Entry 5K4G (X-ray diffraction, 1.60 A resolution); this record covers chains A and B.

Chain A (and B):
Molecule: L-asparaginase
From: Wolinella succinogenes (strain ATCC 29543 / DSM 1740 / LMG 7466 / NCTC 11488 / FDC 602W)
Notes: EC 3.5.1.1; chain B of this document is another copy of the same molecule, construct and numbering; everything in this record applies to it too
Reference sequence: P50286 (ASPG_WOLSU); residue numbers follow UniProt; this construct covers 1-330
Sequence (330 residues; row label = number of the first residue in the row):
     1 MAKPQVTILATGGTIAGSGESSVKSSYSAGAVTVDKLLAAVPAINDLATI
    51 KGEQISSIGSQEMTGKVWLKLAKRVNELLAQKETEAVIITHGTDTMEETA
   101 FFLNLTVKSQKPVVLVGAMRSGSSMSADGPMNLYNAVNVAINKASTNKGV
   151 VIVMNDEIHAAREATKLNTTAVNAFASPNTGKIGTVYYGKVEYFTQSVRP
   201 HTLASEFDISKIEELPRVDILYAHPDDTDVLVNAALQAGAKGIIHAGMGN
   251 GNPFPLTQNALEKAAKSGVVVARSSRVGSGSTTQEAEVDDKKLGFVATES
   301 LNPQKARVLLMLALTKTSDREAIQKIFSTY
Not modelled in the structure: 1-2
Ligand contacts: aspartic acid (ASP): Gly59, Ser60, Gln61, Gly92, Thr93, Asp94, Ala118, Met119, Lys166
Swiss-Prot annotation at these positions:
  - active site: Thr14 (O-isoaspartyl threonine intermediate)
  - binding site (substrate): Thr93, Asp94
Reported in the primary citation:
  - conformationally variable residues (loop rearrangement): Gly12 to Ala39
  - binding site for aspartic acid: Ser60, Gln61, Thr93, Asp94, Glu287
  - specificity-determining residues: Ser121
  - specificity-determining residues: Thr14, Tyr27 (proposed by the authors, not directly observed)

How chain A and chain B interact:
Contacting residue pairs (106; chain A residue first):
  Gln61(A) - Met248(B)
  Gln61(A) - Asn252(B)
  Gln61(A) - Pro253(B)
  Gln61(A) - Phe254(B)
  Gln61(A) - Glu287(B)  hydrogen bond
  Glu62(A) - Phe254(B)
  Glu62(A) - Pro255(B)
  Met63(A) - Pro225(B)
  Met63(A) - Asp226(B)  hydrogen bond (backbone-backbone)
  Met63(A) - Phe254(B)
  Thr64(A) - Asp226(B)
  Gly65(A) - Asp226(B)  hydrogen bond (backbone-side chain)
  Trp68(A) - Pro225(B)  hydrophobic
  Asp94(A) - Met248(B)
  Asp94(A) - Gly249(B)
  Asp94(A) - Asn252(B)  hydrogen bond
  Asp94(A) - Arg276(B)  hydrogen bond (backbone-side chain)
  Thr95(A) - Pro225(B)
  Thr95(A) - Met248(B)
  Thr95(A) - Arg276(B)
  Glu98(A) - His224(B)
  Glu98(A) - Pro225(B)
  Glu98(A) - Arg276(B)  salt bridge
  Lys166(A) - Gly249(B)
  Lys166(A) - Val277(B)
  Leu167(A) - Val277(B)
  Leu167(A) - Gly278(B)
  Leu167(A) - Ser279(B)  hydrogen bond (backbone-side chain)
  Asn168(A) - Val277(B)
  Asn168(A) - Ser279(B)  hydrogen bond
  Asn168(A) - Gly280(B)
  Thr169(A) - Gly249(B)
  Thr169(A) - Asn250(B)
  Thr169(A) - Ser275(B)
  Thr169(A) - Val277(B)
  Thr169(A) - Ser279(B)  hydrogen bond (backbone-backbone)
  Thr169(A) - Gly280(B)
  Thr169(A) - Ser281(B)  hydrogen bond (side chain-backbone)
  Thr170(A) - Asn250(B)
  Arg217(A) - Thr228(B)  hydrogen bond
  Arg217(A) - Val230(B)
  Asp219(A) - Thr228(B)
  Ile220(A) - Tyr222(B)  hydrophobic
  Ile220(A) - His224(B)
  Tyr222(A) - Ile220(B)  hydrophobic
  Tyr222(A) - Tyr222(B)  hydrophobic
  Tyr222(A) - Pro303(B)
  Tyr222(A) - Gln304(B)  hydrogen bond
  His224(A) - Ile220(B)
  His224(A) - Arg307(B)  hydrogen bond
  Pro225(A) - Met63(B)
  Pro225(A) - Trp68(B)  hydrophobic
  Pro225(A) - Thr95(B)
  Pro225(A) - Glu98(B)
  Pro225(A) - Arg307(B)  hydrogen bond (backbone-side chain)
  Asp226(A) - Met63(B)  hydrogen bond (backbone-backbone)
  Asp226(A) - Thr64(B)
  Asp226(A) - Gly65(B)  hydrogen bond (side chain-backbone)
  Asp226(A) - Arg307(B)
  Thr228(A) - Arg217(B)  hydrogen bond
  Thr228(A) - Asp219(B)
  Val230(A) - Arg217(B)
  Val230(A) - Ala234(B)
  Val230(A) - Ala238(B)  hydrophobic
  Leu231(A) - Leu231(B)
  Leu231(A) - Ala234(B)  hydrophobic
  Ala234(A) - Val230(B)
  Ala234(A) - Ala234(B)  hydrophobic
  Ala238(A) - Val230(B)  hydrophobic
  Met248(A) - Gln61(B)
  Met248(A) - Asp94(B)
  Met248(A) - Thr95(B)
  Gly249(A) - Asp94(B)
  Gly249(A) - Lys166(B)
  Gly249(A) - Thr169(B)
  Asn250(A) - Thr169(B)
  Asn250(A) - Thr170(B)
  Asn252(A) - Gln61(B)
  Asn252(A) - Asp94(B)  hydrogen bond
  Pro253(A) - Gln61(B)
  Phe254(A) - Gln61(B)
  Phe254(A) - Glu62(B)
  Phe254(A) - Met63(B)
  Pro255(A) - Glu62(B)
  Ser275(A) - Thr169(B)
  Arg276(A) - Asp94(B)  hydrogen bond (side chain-backbone)
  Arg276(A) - Glu98(B)  salt bridge
  Arg276(A) - Gln304(B)
  Val277(A) - Lys166(B)
  Val277(A) - Leu167(B)
  Val277(A) - Asn168(B)
  Val277(A) - Thr169(B)
  Gly278(A) - Leu167(B)
  Ser279(A) - Leu167(B)  hydrogen bond (side chain-backbone)
  Ser279(A) - Asn168(B)  hydrogen bond
  Ser279(A) - Thr169(B)  hydrogen bond (backbone-backbone)
  Gly280(A) - Asn168(B)
  Gly280(A) - Thr169(B)
  Ser281(A) - Thr169(B)  hydrogen bond (backbone-side chain)
  Glu287(A) - Gln61(B)  hydrogen bond
  Pro303(A) - Tyr222(B)
  Gln304(A) - Tyr222(B)  hydrogen bond
  Gln304(A) - Arg276(B)
  Arg307(A) - His224(B)  hydrogen bond
  Arg307(A) - Pro225(B)  hydrogen bond (side chain-backbone)
  Arg307(A) - Asp226(B)
Interface residues without a listed pair, chain A (51 interface residues in all): Glu97, Val218, Leu221, Ala235, Ala246, Thr282, Thr283
Interface residues without a listed pair, chain B (51 interface residues in all): Glu97, Val218, Leu221, Ala235, Ala246, Thr282, Thr283

Summary:
The chain A/chain B interface involves 51 residues from each chain, with 26 hydrogen bonds and 2 salt bridges.
Among the polar pairs are Glu98(A)-Arg276(B), Gln61(A)-Glu287(B) and Gly65(A)-Asp226(B). Ligands of chain A:
aspartic acid. From the paper: a binding site for aspartic acid at Ser60(A), Gln61(A) and Thr93(A) among
others; specificity determinants Ser121(A), Thr14(A) and Tyr27(A).
Both chains are L-asparaginase (Wolinella succinogenes (strain ATCC 29543 / DSM 1740 / LMG 7466 / NCTC 11488 /
FDC 602W)). Entry 5K4G (Wolinella succinogenes L-asparaginase S121 + L-aspartic acid, open conformation) was
determined by X-ray diffraction, deposited together with 5K3O, 5K45 and 5K4H.
